Entry 8U6A (X-ray diffraction, 2.37 A resolution); this record covers chains A and B.

Chain A:
Molecule: Reverse transcriptase/ribonuclease H
Source organism: Human immunodeficiency virus 1
Notes: EC 2.7.7.49, 2.7.7.7, 3.1.26.13
UniProtKB: P03366 (POL_HV1B1); residues 1-555 here correspond to UniProt positions 600-1154 (UniProt number = residue number + 599)
Amino-acid sequence (557 residues; numbered -1 to 555; the number before each row is that of its first residue; numbers below 1 keep their minus sign (Met-1 is residue -1)):
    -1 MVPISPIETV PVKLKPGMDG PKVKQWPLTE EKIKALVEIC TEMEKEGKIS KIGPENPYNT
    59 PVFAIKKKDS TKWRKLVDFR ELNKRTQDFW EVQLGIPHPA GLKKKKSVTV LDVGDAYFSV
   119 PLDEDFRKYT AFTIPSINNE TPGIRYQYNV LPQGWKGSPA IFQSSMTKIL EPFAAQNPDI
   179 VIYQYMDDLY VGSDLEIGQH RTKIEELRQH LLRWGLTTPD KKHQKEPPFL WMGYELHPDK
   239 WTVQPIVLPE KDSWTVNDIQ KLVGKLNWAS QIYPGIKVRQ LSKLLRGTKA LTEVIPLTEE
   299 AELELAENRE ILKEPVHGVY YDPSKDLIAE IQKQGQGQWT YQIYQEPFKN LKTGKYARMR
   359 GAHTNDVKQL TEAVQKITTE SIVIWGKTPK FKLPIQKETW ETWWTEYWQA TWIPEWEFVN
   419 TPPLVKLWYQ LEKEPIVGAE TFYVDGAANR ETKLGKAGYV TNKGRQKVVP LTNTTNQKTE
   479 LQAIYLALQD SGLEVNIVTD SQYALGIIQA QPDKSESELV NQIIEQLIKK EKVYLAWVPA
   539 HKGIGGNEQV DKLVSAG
Unresolved in the structure: 292-294, 297-298, 553-555
Sequence notes: expression tag (-1 to 0); engineered mutation Ala172 (Lys771 in P03366), Ala173 (Lys772 in P03366), Ser280 (Cys879 in P03366)
Small-molecule neighbours: VQK (N-(3-{2-[5-chloro-2-(3-chloro-5-cyanophenoxy)phenoxy]ethyl}phenyl)prop-2-enamide): Pro95, Leu100, Lys101, Lys102, Lys103, Lys104, Ser105, Val106, Val108, Val179, Tyr181, Tyr188, Val189, Gly190, Pro225, Phe227, Trp229, Leu234, His235, Pro236, Tyr318
Curated features (UniProtKB/Swiss-Prot):
  - region: Phe227 to His235 (RT 'primer grip')
  - motif: Trp398 to Trp414 (Tryptophan repeat motif)
  - binding site (Mg(2+)): Asp110, Asp185, Asp186, Asp443, Glu478, Asp498, Asp549
  - site: Trp401 (Essential for RT p66/p51 heterodimerization), Trp414 (Essential for RT p66/p51 heterodimerization), Phe440, Tyr441 (Cleavage)

Chain B:
Molecule: p51 RT
Source organism: Human immunodeficiency virus 1
UniProtKB: P03366 (POL_HV1B1); residues 1-428 here correspond to UniProt positions 600-1027 (UniProt number = residue number + 599)
Amino-acid sequence (428 residues; row label = number of the first residue in the row):
     1 PISPIETVPV KLKPGMDGPK VKQWPLTEEK IKALVEICTE MEKEGKISKI GPENPYNTPV
    61 FAIKKKDSTK WRKLVDFREL NKRTQDFWEV QLGIPHPAGL KKKKSVTVLD VGDAYFSVPL
   121 DEDFRKYTAF TIPSINNETP GIRYQYNVLP QGWKGSPAIF QSSMTKILEP FKKQNPDIVI
   181 YQYMDDLYVG SDLEIGQHRT KIEELRQHLL RWGLTTPDKK HQKEPPFLWM GYELHPDKWT
   241 VQPIVLPEKD SWTVNDIQKL VGKLNWASQI YPGIKVRQLS KLLRGTKALT EVIPLTEEAE
   301 LELAENREIL KEPVHGVYYD PSKDLIAEIQ KQGQGQWTYQ IYQEPFKNLK TGKYARMRGA
   361 HTNDVKQLTE AVQKITTESI VIWGKTPKFK LPIQKETWET WWTEYWQATW IPEWEFVNTP
   421 PLVKLWYQ
Unresolved in the structure: 1-4, 89-93, 213-232
Sequence notes: engineered mutation Ser280 (Cys879 in P03366)
Curated features (UniProtKB/Swiss-Prot):
  - region: Phe227 to His235 (RT 'primer grip')
  - motif: Trp398 to Trp414 (Tryptophan repeat motif)
  - binding site (Mg(2+)): Asp110, Asp185, Asp186
  - site (Essential for RT p66/p51 heterodimerization): Trp401, Trp414

Interface between chain A and chain B:
Pairs across the interface (107):
  Pro9(A) - Glu53(B)
  Gln85(A) - Glu53(B)  hydrogen bond (side chain-backbone)
  Asp86(A) - Lys20(B)  salt bridge
  Asp86(A) - Pro55(B)
  Phe87(A) - Pro52(B)
  Phe87(A) - Pro55(B)
  Trp88(A) - Pro52(B)  hydrogen bond (backbone-backbone)
  Trp88(A) - Asn54(B)
  Trp88(A) - Pro55(B)
  Trp88(A) - Asn57(B)
  Trp88(A) - Thr131(B)
  Trp88(A) - Arg143(B)
  Gly93(A) - Asn137(B)
  Ile94(A) - Asn137(B)
  Pro95(A) - Asn136(B)
  Pro95(A) - Asn137(B)
  His96(A) - Asn136(B)  hydrogen bond (backbone-side chain)
  Gly99(A) - Asn136(B)
  Ala158(A) - Pro52(B)
  Gln161(A) - Pro140(B)
  Ser162(A) - Pro52(B)
  Ile180(A) - Thr139(B)
  Tyr181(A) - Glu138(B)  hydrogen bond
  Gln182(A) - Glu138(B)
  Gln182(A) - Pro140(B)
  Gln373(A) - Thr397(B)
  Gln373(A) - Thr400(B)
  Gln373(A) - Trp401(B)  hydrogen bond
  Thr376(A) - Thr400(B)
  Thr376(A) - Trp401(B)
  Thr377(A) - Thr400(B)
  Ile380(A) - Pro25(B)  hydrophobic
  Ile380(A) - Leu26(B)
  Ile380(A) - Thr27(B)
  Val381(A) - Pro25(B)  hydrophobic
  Val381(A) - Ile135(B)
  Val381(A) - Asn136(B)  hydrogen bond (backbone-backbone)
  Ile382(A) - Ile135(B)
  Ile382(A) - Asn136(B)
  Trp383(A) - Ile135(B)
  Gly384(A) - Thr27(B)
  Gly384(A) - Glu28(B)  hydrogen bond (backbone-backbone)
  Gly384(A) - Ile135(B)
  Trp402(A) - Lys331(B)  hydrogen bond (backbone-side chain)
  Trp402(A) - His361(B)
  Trp402(A) - Thr362(B)
  Trp402(A) - Asp364(B)
  Tyr405(A) - Lys331(B)  hydrogen bond (backbone-side chain)
  Trp406(A) - Lys331(B)
  Trp406(A) - Val417(B)
  Trp406(A) - Asn418(B)
  Trp406(A) - Thr419(B)
  Trp406(A) - Pro420(B)
  Trp406(A) - Pro421(B)
  Gln407(A) - Lys331(B)  hydrogen bond (backbone-side chain)
  Gln407(A) - Pro392(B)
  Gln407(A) - Ile393(B)
  Gln407(A) - Gln394(B)  hydrogen bond
  Gln407(A) - Val417(B)  hydrogen bond (side chain-backbone)
  Gln407(A) - Asn418(B)
  Ala408(A) - Trp337(B)  hydrophobic
  Ala408(A) - Asp364(B)
  Ala408(A) - Pro392(B)  hydrogen bond (backbone-backbone)
  Ala408(A) - Ile393(B)
  Thr409(A) - Asp364(B)
  Trp410(A) - Thr362(B)
  Trp410(A) - Asn363(B)
  Trp410(A) - Val365(B)  hydrophobic
  Trp410(A) - Trp401(B)
  Trp410(A) - Tyr405(B)
  Pro412(A) - Trp401(B)  hydrophobic
  Pro433(A) - Asn255(B)
  Ile434(A) - Thr290(B)
  Val435(A) - Thr290(B)
  Thr439(A) - Ala288(B)
  Thr439(A) - Leu289(B)  hydrogen bond (side chain-backbone)
  Tyr441(A) - Val254(B)
  Tyr441(A) - Gln258(B)
  Tyr441(A) - Thr286(B)
  Tyr441(A) - Lys287(B)  hydrogen bond (side chain-backbone)
  Val458(A) - Thr286(B)
  Thr459(A) - Thr286(B)  hydrogen bond (backbone-side chain)
  Asn460(A) - Thr286(B)
  Asn460(A) - Lys287(B)
  Asn460(A) - Ala288(B)
  Asn494(A) - Leu289(B)
  Val496(A) - Gln258(B)
  Val496(A) - Leu289(B)  hydrophobic
  Leu503(A) - Leu422(B)  hydrophobic
  Gly504(A) - Pro420(B)
  Tyr532(A) - Asn255(B)  hydrogen bond
  Tyr532(A) - Leu289(B)  hydrophobic
  Trp535(A) - Leu422(B)  hydrophobic
  Trp535(A) - Trp426(B)  hydrophobic
  Val536(A) - Gln258(B)
  Pro537(A) - Gly262(B)
  Pro537(A) - Asn265(B)
  Lys540(A) - Asn265(B)
  Lys540(A) - Val276(B)
  Lys540(A) - Ser280(B)  hydrogen bond (backbone-side chain)
  Gly541(A) - Ser280(B)
  Ile542(A) - Leu283(B)  hydrophobic
  Gly543(A) - Leu283(B)  hydrogen bond (backbone-backbone)
  Gly543(A) - Arg284(B)
  Gly543(A) - Gly285(B)
  Gly544(A) - Gly285(B)
  Gly544(A) - Thr286(B)
Other interface residues (no listed pair), chain A (64 interface residues in all): Val8, Leu92, Leu100, Ile159, Thr165, Thr369, Thr386, Glu432, Gln507, Ala508, Ala534
Other interface residues (no listed pair), chain B (59 interface residues in all): Tyr56, Lys259, Val261, Leu368, Glu396

Summary:
64 residues of chain A and 59 residues of chain B are in contact; the contacts include 19 hydrogen bonds and 1
salt bridge. Polar contacts include Asp86(A)-Lys20(B), Gln85(A)-Glu53(B) and His96(A)-Asn136(B). Bound to
chain A: compound VQK.
Chain A is Reverse transcriptase/ribonuclease H and chain B is p51 RT, both from Human immunodeficiency virus
1; the structure, Crystal Structure of HIV-1 Reverse Transcriptase in Complex with (JLJ729), a non-nucleoside
inhibitor, was determined by X-ray diffraction together with 8U69, 8U6B, 8U6C, 8U6D, 8U6E, 8U6F and 14 further
entries from the same study.
